PDB entry 6BPF | X-ray diffraction, 1.32 A resolution | chain A

== Chain A ==
Name: Beta-lactamase
Organism: Salmonella enterica
Notes: EC 3.5.2.6
UniProtKB: A0A077KT80 (A0A077KT80_SALCE); the author numbering skips numbers that UniProt does not, so the offset changes along the chain: 23-57 = UniProt 35-69; 59-238 = UniProt 70-249; 240-252 = UniProt 250-262; 254-290 = UniProt 263-299
Sequence (265 residues; numbered 23 to 290; 3 numbers in that range are skipped by the numbering (no residue carries them; nothing is unmodelled there); the number before each row is that of its first residue):
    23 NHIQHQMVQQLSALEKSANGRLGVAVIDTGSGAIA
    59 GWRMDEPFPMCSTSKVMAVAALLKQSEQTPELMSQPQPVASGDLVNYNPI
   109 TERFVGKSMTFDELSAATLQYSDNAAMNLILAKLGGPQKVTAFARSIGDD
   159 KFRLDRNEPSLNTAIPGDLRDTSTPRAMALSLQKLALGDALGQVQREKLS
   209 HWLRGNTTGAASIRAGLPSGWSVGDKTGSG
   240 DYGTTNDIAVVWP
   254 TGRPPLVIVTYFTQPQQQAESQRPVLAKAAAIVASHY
Covalent attachments: NXL104, bound form (NXL) linked to Ser70
Ligand contacts: NXL104, bound form (NXL; (2S,5R)-1-formyl-5-[(sulfooxy)amino]piperidine-2-carboxamide): Cys69, Lys73, Asn104, Tyr105, Ser130, Asn132, Glu166, Asn170, Thr216, Lys234, Thr235, Gly236, Ser237, Gly238
From the paper describing this entry:
  - binding site for NXL104, bound form: Ser70, Tyr105, Ser130, Asn132, Thr235, Ser237
  - catalytic residues: Ser70 (proposed by the authors, not directly observed)
  - conformationally variable residues (side-chain flip): Lys73, Glu166, Asn170
  - catalytic residues: Lys73, Glu166, Ser237

== In short ==
NXL104, bound form is covalently linked to Ser70. From the paper: catalytic residues Ser70, Lys73 and Glu166
among others; a binding site for NXL104, bound form at Ser70, Tyr105 and Ser130 among others.
Chain A is Beta-lactamase (Salmonella enterica); the structure, CTX-M-151 class A extended-spectrum
beta-lactamase crystal structure in complex with avibactam at 1.32 Angstrom resolution, was determined by
X-ray diffraction, deposited together with 6BN3.
